6ERQ - chains C and A of the 5 polymer chains in the assembly; structure by X-ray diffraction, 4.50 A resolution (low resolution: residue-level contacts below are approximate; hydrogen-bond / salt-bridge calls are withheld).

# Chain C
Name: Transcription factor A, mitochondrial
Organism: Homo sapiens
UniProtKB: Q00059 (TFAM_HUMAN); residues 43-245 here = UniProt positions 43-245
Sequence (205 residues; each row starts with the number of its first residue):
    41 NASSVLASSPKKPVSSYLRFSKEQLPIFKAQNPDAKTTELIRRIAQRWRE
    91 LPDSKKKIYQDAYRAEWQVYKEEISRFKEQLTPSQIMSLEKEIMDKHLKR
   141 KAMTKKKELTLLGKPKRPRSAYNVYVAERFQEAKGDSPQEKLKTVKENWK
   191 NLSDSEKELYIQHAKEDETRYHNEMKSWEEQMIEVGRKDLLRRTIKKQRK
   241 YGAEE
Disordered / not traced: 41-42, 235-245
Sequence notes: expression tag (41-42); conflict Ser-49 (Cys in Q00059)
Swiss-Prot annotation at these positions:
  - DNA-binding region: Pro-50 to Lys-118 (HMG box 1), Pro-155 to Glu-219 (HMG box 2)
  - site (Intercalates between bases and promotes DNA bending): Leu-58, Leu-182
  - modified residue: Ser-55 (Phosphoserine), Ser-56 (Phosphoserine), Ser-61 (Phosphoserine), Thr-122 (Phosphothreonine), Ser-160 (Phosphoserine), Ser-193 (Phosphoserine), Ser-195 (Phosphoserine)
  - natural variant: Pro-178 (P178L: In MTDPS15)
  - mutagenesis: Thr-77 (T77A: Moderate reduction in DNA bending), Tyr-162 (Y162A: Moderate reduction in DNA bending)

# Chain A
Name: DNA-directed RNA polymerase, mitochondrial
Organism: Homo sapiens
Notes: EC 2.7.7.6
UniProtKB: O00411 (RPOM_HUMAN); residue numbers follow UniProt; this construct covers 105-1230
Sequence (1128 residues; row label = number of the first residue in the row):
   103 NARKVQMGAKDATPVPCGRWAKILEKDKRTQQMRMQRLKAKLQMPFQSGE
   153 FKALTRRLQVEPRLLSKQMAGCLEDCTRQAPESPWEEQLARLLQEAPGKL
   203 SLDVEQAPSGQHSQAQLSGQQQRLLAFFKCCLLTDQLPLAHHLLVVHHGQ
   253 RQKRKLLTLDMYNAVMLGWARQGAFKELVYVLFMVKDAGLTPDLLSYAAA
   303 LQCMGRQDQDAGTIERCLEQMSQEGLKLQALFTAVLLSEEDRATVLKAVH
   353 KVKPTFSLPPQLPPPVNTSKLLRDVYAKDGRVSYPKLHLPLKTLQCLFEK
   403 QLHMELASRVCVVSVEKPTLPSKEVKHARKTLKTLRDQWEKALCRALRET
   453 KNRLEREVYEGRFSLYPFLCLLDEREVVRMLLQVLQALPAQGESFTTLAR
   503 ELSARTFSRHVVQRQRVSGQVQALQNHYRKYLCLLASDAEVPEPCLPRQY
   553 WEALGAPEALREQPWPLPVQMELGKLLAEMLVQATQMPCSLDKPHRSSRL
   603 VPVLYHVYSFRNVQQIGILKPHPAYVQLLEKAAEPTLTFEAVDVPMLCPP
   653 LPWTSPHSGAFLLSPTKLMRTVEGATQHQELLETCPPTALHGALDALTQL
   703 GNCAWRVNGRVLDLVLQLFQAKGCPQLGVPAPPSEAPQPPEAHLPHSAAP
   753 ARKAELRRELAHCQKVAREMHSLRAEALYRLSLAQHLRDRVFWLPHNMDF
   803 RGRTYPCPPHFNHLGSDVARALLEFAQGRPLGPHGLDWLKIHLVNLTGLK
   853 KREPLRKRLAFAEEVMDDILDSADQPLTGRKWWMGAEEPWQTLACCMEVA
   903 NAVRASDPAAYVSHLPVHQDGSCNGLQHYAALGRDSVGAASVNLEPSDVP
   953 QDVYSGVAAQVEVFRRQDAQRGMRVAQVLEGFITRKVVKQTVMTVVYGVT
  1003 RYGGRLQIEKRLRELSDFPQEFVWEASHYLVRQVFKSLQEMFSGTRAIQH
  1053 WLTESARLISHMGSVVEWVTPLGVPVIQPYRLDSKVKQIGGGIQSITYTH
  1103 NGDISRKPNTRKQKNGFPPNFIHSLDSSHMMLTALHCYRKGLTFVSVHDC
  1153 YWTHAADVSVMNQVCREQFVRLHSEPILQDLSRFLVKRFCSEPQKILEAS
  1203 QLKETLQAVPKPGAFDLEQVKRSTYFFS
Disordered / not traced: 103-121, 147-217, 595-597, 740-760, 1094-1096
Sequence notes: expression tag (103-104); conflict Ala-555 (Glu in O00411)
Swiss-Prot annotation at these positions:
  - active site: Asp-922, Lys-991, Asp-1151
  - natural variant: Gln-149 to Ser-1230 (deletion: In COXPD55), His-250 (H250D: In COXPD55), Ala-555 (E555A: this construct carries the variant), Pro-566 (P566S: In COXPD55), Ser-611 (S611F: In COXPD55), Phe-641 (F641L: In COXPD55), Pro-742 to Pro-747 (deletion: In COXPD55), Pro-810 (P810S: In COXPD55; uncertain significance), Asp-870 (D870N: In COXPD55; uncertain significance), Cys-925 to Ser-1230 (deletion: In COXPD55), Arg-1013 (R1013C: In COXPD55), Ser-1193 (S1193F: In COXPD55)
From the paper describing this entry:
  - mutagenesis - R601E: decreased catalytic activity

# Chain C / chain A interface
Residue-residue contacts - 9 pairs, chain C then chain A:
  Lys-154(C) / Arg-136(A)
  Lys-156(C) / Asp-129(A)
  Arg-159(C) / Asp-129(A)
  Val-164(C) / Trp-122(A)
  Ala-167(C) / Trp-122(A)
  Glu-168(C) / Trp-122(A)
  Glu-214(C) / Gln-133(A)
  Gln-221(C) / Met-137(A)
  Gln-221(C) / Leu-140(A)
Interface residues without a listed pair, chain C (11 interface residues in all): Leu-151, Gly-153, Pro-155
Interface residues without a listed pair, chain A (8 interface residues in all): Ile-125, Lys-143

# Overview
Chain C and chain A form an interface of 11 and 8 residues respectively. From UniProt: a DNA-binding region
and 2 mutagenesis sites on chain C; 3 active-site residues on chain A. From the paper: R601E of chain A
reduces catalytic activity.
Here chain C is Transcription factor A, mitochondrial and chain A is DNA-directed RNA polymerase,
mitochondrial, both from Homo sapiens. Entry 6ERQ (Structure of the human mitochondrial transcription
initiation complex at the HSP promoter) was determined by X-ray diffraction (same publication as 6ERO and
6ERP).
